Entry 7KZN (electron microscopy, 4.00 A resolution); this record covers chains B and C of the 19 polymer chains in the assembly.

[Chain B]
Protein: Flagellar outer dynein arm heavy chain beta
From: Chlamydomonas reinhardtii
Reference sequence: A8J1M5 (A8J1M5_CHLRE); residue numbers follow UniProt; this construct covers 1-4568
Chain sequence (4568 residues; each row starts with the number of its first residue):
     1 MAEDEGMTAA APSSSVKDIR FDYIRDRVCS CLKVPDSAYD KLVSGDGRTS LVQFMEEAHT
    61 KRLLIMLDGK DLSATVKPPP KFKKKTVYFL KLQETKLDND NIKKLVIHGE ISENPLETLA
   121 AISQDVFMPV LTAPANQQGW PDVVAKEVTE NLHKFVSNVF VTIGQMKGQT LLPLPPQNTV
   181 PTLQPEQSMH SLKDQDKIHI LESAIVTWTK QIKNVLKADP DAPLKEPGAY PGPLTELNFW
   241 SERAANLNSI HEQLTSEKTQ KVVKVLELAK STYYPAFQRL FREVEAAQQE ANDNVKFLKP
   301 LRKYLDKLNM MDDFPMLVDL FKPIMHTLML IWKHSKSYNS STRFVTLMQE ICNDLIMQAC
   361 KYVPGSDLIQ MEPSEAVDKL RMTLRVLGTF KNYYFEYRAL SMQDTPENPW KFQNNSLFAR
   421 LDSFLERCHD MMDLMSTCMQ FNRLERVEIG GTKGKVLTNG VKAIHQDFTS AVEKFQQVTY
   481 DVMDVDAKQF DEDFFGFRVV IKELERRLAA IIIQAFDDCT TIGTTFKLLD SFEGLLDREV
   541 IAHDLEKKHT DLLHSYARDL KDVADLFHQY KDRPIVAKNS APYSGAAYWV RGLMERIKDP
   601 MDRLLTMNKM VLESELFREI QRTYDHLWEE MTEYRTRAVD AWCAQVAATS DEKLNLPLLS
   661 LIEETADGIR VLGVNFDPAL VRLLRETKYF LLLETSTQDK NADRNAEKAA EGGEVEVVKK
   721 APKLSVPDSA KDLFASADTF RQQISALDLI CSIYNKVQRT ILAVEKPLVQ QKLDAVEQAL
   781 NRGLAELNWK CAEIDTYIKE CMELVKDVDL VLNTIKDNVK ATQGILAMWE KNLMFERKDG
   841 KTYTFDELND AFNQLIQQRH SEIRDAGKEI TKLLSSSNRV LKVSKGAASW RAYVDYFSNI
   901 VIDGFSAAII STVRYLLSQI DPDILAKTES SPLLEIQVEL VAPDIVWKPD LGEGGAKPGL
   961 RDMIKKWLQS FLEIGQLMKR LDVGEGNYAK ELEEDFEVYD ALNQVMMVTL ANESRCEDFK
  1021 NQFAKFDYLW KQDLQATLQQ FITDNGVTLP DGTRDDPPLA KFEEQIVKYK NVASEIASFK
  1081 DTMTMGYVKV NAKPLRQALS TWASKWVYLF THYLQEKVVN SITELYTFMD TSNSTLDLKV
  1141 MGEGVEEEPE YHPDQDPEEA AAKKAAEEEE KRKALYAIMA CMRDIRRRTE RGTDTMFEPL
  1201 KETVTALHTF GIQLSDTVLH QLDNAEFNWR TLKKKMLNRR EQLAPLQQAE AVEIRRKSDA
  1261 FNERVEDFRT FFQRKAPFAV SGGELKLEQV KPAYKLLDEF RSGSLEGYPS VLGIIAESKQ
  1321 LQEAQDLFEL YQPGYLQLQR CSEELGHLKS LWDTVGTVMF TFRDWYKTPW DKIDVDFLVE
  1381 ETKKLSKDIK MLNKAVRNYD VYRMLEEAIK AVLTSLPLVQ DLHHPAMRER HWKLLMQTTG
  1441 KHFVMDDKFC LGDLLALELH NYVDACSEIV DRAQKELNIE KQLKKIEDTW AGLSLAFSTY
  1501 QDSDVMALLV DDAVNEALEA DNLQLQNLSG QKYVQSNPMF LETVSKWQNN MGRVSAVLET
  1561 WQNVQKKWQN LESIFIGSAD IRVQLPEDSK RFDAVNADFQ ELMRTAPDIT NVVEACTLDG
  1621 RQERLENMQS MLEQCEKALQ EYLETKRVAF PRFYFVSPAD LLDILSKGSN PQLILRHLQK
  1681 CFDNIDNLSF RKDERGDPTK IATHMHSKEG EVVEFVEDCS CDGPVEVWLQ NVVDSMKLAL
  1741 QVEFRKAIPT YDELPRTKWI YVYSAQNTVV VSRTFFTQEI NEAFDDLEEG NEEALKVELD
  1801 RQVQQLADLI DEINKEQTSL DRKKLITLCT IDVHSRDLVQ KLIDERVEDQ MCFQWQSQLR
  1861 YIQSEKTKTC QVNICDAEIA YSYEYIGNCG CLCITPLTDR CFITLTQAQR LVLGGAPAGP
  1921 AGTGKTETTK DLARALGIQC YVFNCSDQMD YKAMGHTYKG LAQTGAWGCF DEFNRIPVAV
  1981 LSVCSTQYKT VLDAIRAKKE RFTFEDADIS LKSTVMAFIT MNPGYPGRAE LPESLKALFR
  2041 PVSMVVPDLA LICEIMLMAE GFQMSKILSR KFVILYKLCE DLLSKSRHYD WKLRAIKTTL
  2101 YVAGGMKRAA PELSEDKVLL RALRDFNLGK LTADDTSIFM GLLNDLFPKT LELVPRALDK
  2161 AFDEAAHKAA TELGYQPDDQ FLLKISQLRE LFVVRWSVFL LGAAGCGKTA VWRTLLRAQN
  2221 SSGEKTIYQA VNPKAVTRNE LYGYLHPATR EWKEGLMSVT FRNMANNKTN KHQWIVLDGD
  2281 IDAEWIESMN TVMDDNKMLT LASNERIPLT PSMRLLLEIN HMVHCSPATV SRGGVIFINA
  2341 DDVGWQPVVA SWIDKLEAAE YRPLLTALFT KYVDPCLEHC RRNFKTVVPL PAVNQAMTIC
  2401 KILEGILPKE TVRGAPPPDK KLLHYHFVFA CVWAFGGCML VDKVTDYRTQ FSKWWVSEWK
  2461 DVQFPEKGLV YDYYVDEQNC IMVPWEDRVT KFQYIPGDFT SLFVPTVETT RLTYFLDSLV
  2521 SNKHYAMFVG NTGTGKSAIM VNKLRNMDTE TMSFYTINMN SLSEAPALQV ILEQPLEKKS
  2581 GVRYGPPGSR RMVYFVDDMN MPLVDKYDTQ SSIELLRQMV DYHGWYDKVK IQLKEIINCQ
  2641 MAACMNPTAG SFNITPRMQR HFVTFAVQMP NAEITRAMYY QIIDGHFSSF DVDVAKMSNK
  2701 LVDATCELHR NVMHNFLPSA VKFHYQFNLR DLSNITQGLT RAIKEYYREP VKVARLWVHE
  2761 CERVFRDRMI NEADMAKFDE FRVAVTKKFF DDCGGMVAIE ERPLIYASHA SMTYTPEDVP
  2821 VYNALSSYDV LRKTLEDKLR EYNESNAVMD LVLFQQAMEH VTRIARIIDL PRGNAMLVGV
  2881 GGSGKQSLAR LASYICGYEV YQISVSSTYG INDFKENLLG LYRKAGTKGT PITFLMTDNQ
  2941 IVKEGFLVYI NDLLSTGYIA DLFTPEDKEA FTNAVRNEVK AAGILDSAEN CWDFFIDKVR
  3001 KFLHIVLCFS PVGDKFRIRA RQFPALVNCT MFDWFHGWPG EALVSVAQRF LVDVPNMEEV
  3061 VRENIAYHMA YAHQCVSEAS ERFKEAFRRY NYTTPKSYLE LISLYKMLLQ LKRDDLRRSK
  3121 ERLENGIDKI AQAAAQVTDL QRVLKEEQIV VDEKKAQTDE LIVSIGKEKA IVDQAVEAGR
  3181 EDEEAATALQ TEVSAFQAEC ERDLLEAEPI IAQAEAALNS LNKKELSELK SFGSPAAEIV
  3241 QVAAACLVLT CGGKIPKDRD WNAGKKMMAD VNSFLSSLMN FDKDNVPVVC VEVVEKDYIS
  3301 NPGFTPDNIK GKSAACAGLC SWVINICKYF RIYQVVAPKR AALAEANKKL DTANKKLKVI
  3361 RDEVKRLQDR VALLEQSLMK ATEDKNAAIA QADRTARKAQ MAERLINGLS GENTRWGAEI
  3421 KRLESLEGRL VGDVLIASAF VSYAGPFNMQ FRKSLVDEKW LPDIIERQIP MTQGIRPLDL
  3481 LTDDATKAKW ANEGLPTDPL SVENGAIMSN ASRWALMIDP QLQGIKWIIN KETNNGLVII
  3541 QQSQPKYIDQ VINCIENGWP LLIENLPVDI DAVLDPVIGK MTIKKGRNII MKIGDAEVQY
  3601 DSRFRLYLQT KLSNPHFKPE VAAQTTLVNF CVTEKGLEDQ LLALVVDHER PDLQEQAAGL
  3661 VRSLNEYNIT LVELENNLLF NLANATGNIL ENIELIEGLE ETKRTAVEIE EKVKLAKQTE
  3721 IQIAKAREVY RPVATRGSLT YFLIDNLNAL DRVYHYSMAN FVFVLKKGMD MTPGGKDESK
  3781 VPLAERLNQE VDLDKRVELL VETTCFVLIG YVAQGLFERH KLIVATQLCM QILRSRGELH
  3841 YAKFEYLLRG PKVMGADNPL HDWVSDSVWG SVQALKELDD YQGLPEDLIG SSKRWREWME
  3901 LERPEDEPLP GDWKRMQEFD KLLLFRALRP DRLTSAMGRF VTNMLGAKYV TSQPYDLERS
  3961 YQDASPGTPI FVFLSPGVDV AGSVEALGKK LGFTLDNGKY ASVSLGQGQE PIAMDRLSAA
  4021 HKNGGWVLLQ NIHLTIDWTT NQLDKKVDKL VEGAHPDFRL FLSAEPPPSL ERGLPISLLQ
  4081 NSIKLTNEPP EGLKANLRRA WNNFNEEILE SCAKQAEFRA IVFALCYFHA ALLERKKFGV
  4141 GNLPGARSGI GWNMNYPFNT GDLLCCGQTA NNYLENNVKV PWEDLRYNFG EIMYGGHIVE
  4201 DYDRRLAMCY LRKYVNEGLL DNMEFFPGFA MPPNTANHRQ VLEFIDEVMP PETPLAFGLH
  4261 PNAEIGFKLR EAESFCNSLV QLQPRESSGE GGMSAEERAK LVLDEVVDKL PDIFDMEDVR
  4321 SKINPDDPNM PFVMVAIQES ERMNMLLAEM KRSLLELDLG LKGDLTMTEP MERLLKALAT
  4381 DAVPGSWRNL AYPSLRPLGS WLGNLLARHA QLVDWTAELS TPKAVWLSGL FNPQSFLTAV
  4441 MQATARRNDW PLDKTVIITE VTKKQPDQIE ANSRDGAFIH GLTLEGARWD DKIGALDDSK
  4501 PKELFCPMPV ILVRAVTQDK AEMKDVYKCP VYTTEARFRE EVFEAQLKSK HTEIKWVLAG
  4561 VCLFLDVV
Disordered / not traced: 1-15, 169-194, 220-233, 300-316, 338-339, 365-373, 406-410, 445-452, 478-486, 534-535, 572-581, 607-613, 655-677, 697-728, 760-761, 787-793, 827-844, 867-884, 908-4568

[Chain C]
Protein: Dynein gamma chain, flagellar outer arm
From: Chlamydomonas reinhardtii
Reference sequence: Q39575 (DYHG_CHLRE); numbering as in UniProt (aligned over 1-4485)
Chain sequence (4485 residues; each row starts with the number of its first residue):
     1 MALDNRHRLI VGKLAEAFGL PENVIEKTLT QDKQAVNSFF TPAGPPSLVF VYQVKEDKLK
    61 DGSVGPVDNK PTLHRIGPHE RIHNSVYFTR LNPKGINEKT LEADMGSGEL SVLWALENFK
   121 AIVSDLYLPI MQEQQQWGKM STEYLEDFLS STAKFGSMLT EAVATVSGGV EPMPDPRYID
   181 QYGDLRPAGI TQAAGDDDTL QEMEECLTEW CREAELLLNQ TNKIKDGEER GPDTELEYWR
   241 TRMSNFNSIT EHLKTKECKL VLGICSHAKT KAYLRWRGLD VQITDAANES KDNVKYLATL
   301 EKSMEPMYQG RVTDITESLP ALMTNVRMMY TIARFYSTAE HMTRLFTKIT NQLVRRCKEQ
   361 IMENGKIWDQ DKVTLIGNMK VSVELANVYR QQYRLAKETL AAQPKSKQFD FDEQAIFLKF
   421 DLSSKALHKL IDMFTTIHQF SSLEQHTHIE GLDTMLKSLN NIIDDVKRKP YDLLDYSRNA
   481 FDTDFLEFNV QINDLELQLQ GFVNASFEHI TSTEHALSLL AQFQAIMQRE TLQQDLENKY
   541 MVIFQNYAKD LDAVQKLYEK NKYEPPVPRN APPVAGNIMW ARQLLRRIEA PMQLAQNKNL
   601 LAAKESKKNI KTYNKVAKAL IEFETLWHQA WIKSIEQCKA GLAAPLLVQH PDTGKILVNF
   661 DKEIMQLVRE AKYMQRFNIR CSSPSQMVLL QEEKFKFYHN QLTHLVREYE HVLGRGATIK
   721 PLLRPHLDDM ERKIAPGFAV LTWTSLNIDG YLHRFKQGLA RLEELVRKVV DLTENRVDSN
   781 LGAISSTLLV ELPTDRSFTY EGFVEQNRFQ KKQAELLAIR NEEVRRAIED LYTLVRNYPR
   841 ENTEDVLDEK EVSLLVRHYS KNMYNAIMQC TLNSLQAMKR RLGSKTTTGI FFMERPFFDV
   901 DVELKVPSVC MNPTLEEIQA AINQCAKKVL TISKQLPAWG MDNVATYHEM MRGDRRWVKA
   961 VLRLTGSVEG IKTQVGEYIR TFDKYDFLWK EDLQAAYDHF MRSNPTLEAF EAELKKYMAI
  1021 ETEVTMINGV NNIGALSLET HPLKNSLKAE AVSWKTQFAQ NLHKQCSDDL KLDNYIRDTN
  1081 SKFHRKIEDL EDVRNVMAVL KEVREKESEI DNLIGPIEEM YGLLMRYEVR VPKEETTMVS
  1141 DLRYGWKKLK KVATEVSDNL TRLQVGFKRE LIKEVKTFVV DAQMFRKDWE ANAMVPGLDP
  1201 QEAVDRLRKF QQMFEVRKRK WENYSSGEEL FGLPVTQYPE LEQTEKEIQM LDRLYSLYVA
  1261 VITTIKGYGD YFWVDVVEKI DEMGEQVQQY QNQSKKLPKL RDWPAYNACR KTIDDFLEML
  1321 PLFQALTHKS MRERHWKEVM RVTGHELNLA EDHFKLQHLL DCNVLRYRED IEDLTGAAVK
  1381 EEIIEVKLNQ LKADWATANL ALAEYKNRGP VILKPSDTSE LMEKLEESQM TLGSMATNRY
  1441 SAPFRDEVQA WSIKLSTVSE IIEQWLMVQS MWQYMEAVFS GGDIVKQLPQ EAKRFLNIDK
  1501 NFMKIVSNAL ETQNVINTCF GNELMKNMLP HLHEQLEMCQ KSLSAYLEQK RAEFPRFTCV
  1561 GPHLLEICRW AHDPPSVVPH FQSGLFDSLS NVTFDRIDKT RMTEMFSQQN EKVEFERPVD
  1621 AKGNIEVWLQ RLVDGMEDTV KQIIKRAVRN VAEMPLEDFV FGHPAQVSLL GIQFQWTAET
  1681 QMALSSAKVD KTIMNKNMKK VDALLRDMVN ITVRLDLTKN QRTNLETCIT VHMHQKESTE
  1741 DLVKKKIKDP TDFEWLKQVR FYWRDDKDTV IISICDVDFE YSFEYLGVKE RLVITPLTDI
  1801 CYITLSQALG MFLGGAPAGP AGTGKTETTK DLGNTLGKYV VVFNCSDQFD YTYMGKIYKG
  1861 LAQSGLWGCF DEFNRINLDV LSVCAQQVYC ICRTRERKKS FQFTDGTTVS LDPRVGFFIT
  1921 MNPGYAGAQE LPENLKALFR GVTMMVPNRQ IIMKVKLAAA GYQENDILSK KFFVLYGLCE
  1981 QQLSKQAHYD FGLRNILSVL RTAGASKRQS PDKSEVFLMM RTVRDMNMSK FVAEDVPLFL
  2041 SLIDDLFPGL KADATRPDVN KDAEKVVLER GLQVHPTWMN KCIQLYETYL VRHGIMLVGP
  2101 SGSGKSAICE CLAAALTELG TKHVIWRMNP KAITAPQMFG RRDDTTGDWT DGIFAVLWRR
  2161 AAKNKNQNTW IVLDGPVDAI WIENLNTVLD DNKVLTLANG DRILMSAAMK AMFEPENLNN
  2221 ASPATVSRAG IIYVSDVELG WEPPVKSWLQ KRDPTEACWA RLFSKYIDRM LEFVRISLKP
  2281 VMYNEQVSIV GTVMTLLNGY LKSMKEAGTA MNDAKYERVF LYCMTWSLGG LLEMKERPLF
  2341 DQELRTFAHN MPPKEEDSDT IFEFLVNTTD AEWLHWRHCV PVWTYPKNEE KPQYAQLVIP
  2401 TLDSVRYGAL LNLSYNVDKA TLLVGGPGTA KTNTINQFIS KFNAETTANK TITFSSLTTP
  2461 GIFQMSIEGA VEKRQGRTFG PPGGKQMCIF VDDISMPYIN EWGHQVTNEI VRQLLEQGGM
  2521 YSLEKPIGDM KFITDVRYVA AMNTPGGGKN DIPNRLKRQF AIFNVPLPSV AAINGIFGKL
  2581 VEGRFSRDVF CEEVVYVASK LVPLTITLWN RIQTKMLPTP AKFHYLFNMR ELSKVFQGVI
  2641 LATRDRFNLA AGDSAVFGGN VASPEGYLLG LWIHECRRVF SDKLISYEDK NWVDKAVFDL
  2701 CRDNFSSDLV KQVEEPIYFV DFLREPAVMM RPVEIVTPHP SFYYSVPGGL PEVRARVEGL
  2761 QRKFNEESKV MKLELVLFTD CVTHLMRITR LLAWPGLGLL VGVGGSGKQS LSRLSAYIAG
  2821 PTFYITKTYN VSNLFEHIKG LYKIAGFKGQ PVYFIFTDAE VKDEGFLEYI NQILMTGEVA
  2881 GLLTKEDQDM IVNDIRPVMK HQAPGILDTY DNLYNFFLNR VRDNLHVVLC FSPVGAKFAR
  2941 RAQQFPGLIN GCTIDWFCPG PKKRLTSVSG KFIDKFTMAC PKEVKNQLEL LMGHAHVFVT
  3001 AACKEYFEKY RRYVYVTPKS YLSFLQGYKE LYAKKWSFTK ELAYQIEVAC QKMFEPKADV
  3061 NKMKAELAVK NQTAVSAKEA EALLKQISES TAIAEKEKQK VAVIVDAVTK KASEIATVKD
  3121 DAERDLAAAK PALDAALEAL NSIKDGDIKN LKALKKPPQI ITRIFDCVLV LRMLPVTKAE
  3181 YTDEKGRMVQ VGNYPEAQKM MNQMSFLQDL KDFAKEQIND ETVELLEPYF MSEDFTFENA
  3241 QKGSGNVAGL CNWAESMAKY HNVAKVVEPK IAKLREAEAE LKLATKEKNA AEERMAKVQA
  3301 KLDEMQAQFD AAMAHKQALE DDAAATQRKM DSANALIGAL AGEEARWTAQ SKEFDVQIQR
  3361 LTGDCALASA FVSYLGPFNK EFRELLLNRD FYGDCMKLNV PVTPHLQITK FLVDDSEVGE
  3421 WNLQGLPTDE LSIQNGIMVT RASRYPVLVD PQGQGREWIK NREEANQLKT TQLNDKLFRN
  3481 HLEECLAFGR PLLIENIEEE LDPLLDPVLE RRLVKKGKTW VVPLADKEVD FTETFRLFCT
  3541 TRLPNPHFTP ELSAKVTVVD FTVTMAGLED QLLGKLISKE KKELEDQRQQ LLEEVQSYKK
  3601 RIKQLEDDLL CRLSNSQGNL LDEHQELIDV LAVTKQTAQD VSEKLANASE TNKRINEACE
  3661 EYRPVAHRAT LLYFLIAEFS VVNCMYQTSL AQFNQLYELA IDRSEKANMP SKRIHNIIEY
  3721 MTYEIYLYVQ RGLFERHKII FALMLTNKVL TSAGKVKATD LDVFLKGGAA LDINSVRKKP
  3781 KDWIPDLVWL NIIALSAMDA FRDIPDSVFR NDGLWRQWYD QEAPEMAKVP DYEDRLNKFE
  3841 RMCVVKTFRE DRTLIAAADY IAEALGQRFV ESVPLNMEKR PGRRAMAKCP LICLLSPGPD
  3901 PTKLIEDLAK KKKIKTLGVS MGQGQEVIAR KHMAAASLEG HWVLLQNTHL GLGYLTEVET
  3961 FLVKEENVHE DFRLWITAEP HPQFPIGLLQ MGIKITNEAP VGIKAGLRAS YQWVNQDMLD
  4021 MVSRQEWRQL LFVMCFLHSV VQEPQFGPIG WNVPYEFNQS DLSACVQFLQ NHLSEMDAKK
  4081 APQPTWETVR YMISAIQYGS RITDDFDKLL MDTFAEKYFL QPVLQPSYEL FKDTRSSDGF
  4141 SYRVPDSTDI ETFGSYIETL PGTESPEIFG LHPNADITFR TLQVQESIVT ILDTMPKGAG
  4201 SGSGLSREDV VDKICEDLLS KAPPLFDKEE TKEKLKKLPG GPTLPLTVHL RQEIDRLNIV
  4261 TRLTTTTLKN LALAIAGTIA AERGLIDALD ALFNARIPQQ WLSKSWEAST LGNWFTGLLQ
  4321 RYDQLNKWLN LGRPKAYWMT GFFNPQGFLT AMKQEVNRKH RDKWALDDVV MSSEVTHRPK
  4381 DFESLKEGAP EGVYVYGLYL DLRLDGRENR LMDSDPKKLF NPLPVLHVDG VLAKDKKRSG
  4441 LYEAPKPYRV KARKGLNFIT TFSVRTEDDK SKWILPGVGI LCSID
Disordered / not traced: 165-195, 255, 269-270, 334-337, 364-370, 405-412, 597-602, 641-665, 718-723, 737-745, 793-800, 884-913, 937-954, 988-992, 1004-1006, 1032-1040, 1079-1089, 1102, 1124-1135, 1162-4485
Swiss-Prot annotation at these positions:
  - binding site (ATP): Gly1819 to Thr1826, Gly2099 to Ser2106, Gly2425 to Thr2432, Gly2802 to Gln2809

[How chain B and chain C interact]
Contacting residue pairs - 44 pairs, chain B then chain C:
  Ser30(B) - Glu16(C)
  Pro78(B) - Ile130(C)  hydrophobic
  Pro78(B) - Glu133(C)
  Pro78(B) - Trp137(C)
  Pro80(B) - Trp137(C)  hydrophobic
  Tyr88(B) - Leu126(C)  hydrophobic
  Leu92(B) - Glu117(C)
  Val106(B) - Ser111(C)
  His108(B) - Glu109(C)
  Glu110(B) - Gly106(C)
  Glu110(B) - Ser107(C)
  Ile111(B) - Glu102(C)
  Ser112(B) - Ala103(C)
  Glu113(B) - Ala103(C)
  Pro115(B) - Ile130(C)  hydrophobic
  Leu119(B) - Tyr127(C)  hydrophobic
  Asp125(B) - Pro46(C)
  Asp125(B) - Ser47(C)
  Asp125(B) - Thr89(C)
  Val126(B) - Tyr87(C)  hydrophobic
  Val126(B) - Thr89(C)
  Phe127(B) - Phe119(C)  hydrophobic
  Phe127(B) - Ile122(C)  hydrophobic
  Pro129(B) - Gly77(C)
  Pro129(B) - Pro78(C)  hydrophobic
  Val130(B) - Phe119(C)  hydrophobic
  Pro134(B) - His79(C)
  Gln138(B) - Glu251(C)
  Gly139(B) - Asn247(C)  hydrogen bond (backbone-side chain)
  Trp140(B) - Ala162(C)
  Trp140(B) - Val163(C)  hydrophobic
  Asp142(B) - Asn247(C)
  Val143(B) - Lys291(C)
  Glu147(B) - Lys154(C)  salt bridge
  Asn151(B) - Lys154(C)
  Asn151(B) - Phe155(C)
  Phe155(B) - Phe148(C)  hydrophobic
  Phe155(B) - Thr152(C)
  Phe155(B) - Phe155(C)  hydrophobic
  Asn158(B) - Phe148(C)
  Thr162(B) - Ser141(C)
  Met166(B) - Gly138(C)
  Met166(B) - Lys139(C)
  Lys210(B) - Tyr144(C)  hydrogen bond
Interface residues without a listed pair, chain B (43 interface residues in all): Val76, Lys77, Pro79, Lys85, Asn101, Lys103, Lys104, Ile122, Pro141, Val144, Val148, Lys217
Interface residues without a listed pair, chain C (44 interface residues in all): Lys60, Asp61, Ile76, Asp104, Val123, Pro129, Glu143, Leu145, Met158

[Overview]
Chain B and chain C form an interface of 43 and 44 residues respectively; the contacts include 2 hydrogen
bonds and 1 salt bridge. Polar contacts include Glu147(B)-Lys154(C), Gly139(B)-Asn247(C) and
Lys210(B)-Tyr144(C). From UniProt: 32 ATP-binding residues on chain C.
Chain B is Flagellar outer dynein arm heavy chain beta and chain C is Dynein gamma chain, flagellar outer arm,
both from Chlamydomonas reinhardtii; the structure, Outer dynein arm core subcomplex from C. reinhardtii, was
determined by electron microscopy.
